PDB entry 4UTB | X-ray diffraction, 3.85 A resolution | chains I and M of the 3 polymer chains in the assembly

[Chain I]
Protein: Broadly neutralizing human antibody EDE2 A11
From: Homo sapiens
Notes: fragment: fab fragment heavy chain, residues 1-263; antibody fragment or engineered binder
Sequence (283 residues; each row starts with the number of its first residue; a row labelled like 82A-82C holds insertion residues (82A, then the next letters in order)):
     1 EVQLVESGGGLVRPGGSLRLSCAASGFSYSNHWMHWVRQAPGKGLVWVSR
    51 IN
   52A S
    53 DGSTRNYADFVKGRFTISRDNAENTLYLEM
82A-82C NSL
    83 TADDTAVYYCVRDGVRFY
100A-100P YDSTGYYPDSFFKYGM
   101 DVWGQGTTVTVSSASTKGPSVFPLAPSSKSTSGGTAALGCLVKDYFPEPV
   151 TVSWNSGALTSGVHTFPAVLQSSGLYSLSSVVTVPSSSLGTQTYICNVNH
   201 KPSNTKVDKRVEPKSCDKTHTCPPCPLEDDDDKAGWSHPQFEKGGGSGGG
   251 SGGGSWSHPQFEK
Unresolved in the structure: 1, 117-118, 127-134, 157-162, 182-194, 214-263
Cystine bridges: Cys22-Cys92, Cys140-Cys196

[Chain M]
Protein: Broadly neutralizing human antibody EDE2 A11
From: Homo sapiens
Notes: fragment: fab fragment light chain, residues -1-213; antibody fragment or engineered binder
Sequence (218 residues; each row starts with the number of its first residue; note: 1 number in that range is skipped by the numbering (no residue carries it; nothing is unmodelled there); a row labelled like 27A-27C holds insertion residues (27A, then the next letters in order); numbers below 1 keep their minus sign (Arg-1 is residue -1)):
    -1 RSQSVLTQPVS
    11 VSGSPGQSITISCTGTS
27A-27C SNA
    28 DTYNLVSWYQQRPGKAPKLMIYEGTKRPSGVSNRFSASKSATAASLTISG
    78 LQPEDEADYYCCSYATSR
   95A T
    96 LVFGGGTKLTVVGQPKAAPSVTLFPPSSEELQANKATLVCLISDFYPGAV
   146 TVAWKADSSPVKAGVETTTPSKQSNNKYAASSYLSLTPEQWKSHRSYSCQ
   196 VTHEGSTVEKTVAPTECS
Unresolved in the structure: -1 to 0, 208-213
Cystine bridges: Cys23-Cys88, Cys135-Cys194

[How chain I and chain M interact]
Contacting residue pairs - 80 pairs, chain I then chain M:
  His35(I) - Leu96(M)
  Val37(I) - Phe98(M)  hydrophobic
  Gln39(I) - Gln38(M)  hydrogen bond
  Gln39(I) - Tyr87(M)
  Gly42(I) - Thr164(M)  hydrogen bond (backbone-side chain)
  Lys43(I) - Tyr87(M)  hydrogen bond (backbone-side chain)
  Lys43(I) - Thr162(M)
  Gly44(I) - Tyr87(M)
  Leu45(I) - Pro44(M)  hydrophobic
  Leu45(I) - Tyr87(M)
  Leu45(I) - Phe98(M)
  Trp47(I) - Thr95A(M)
  Trp47(I) - Leu96(M)
  Trp47(I) - Phe98(M)
  Arg50(I) - Tyr91(M)
  Arg50(I) - Arg95(M)  hydrogen bond (side chain-backbone)
  Asn58(I) - Arg95(M)
  Tyr59(I) - Arg95(M)
  Tyr59(I) - Thr95A(M)
  Tyr91(I) - Gln38(M)
  Tyr91(I) - Ala43(M)  hydrophobic
  Tyr91(I) - Pro44(M)
  Val97(I) - Tyr49(M)  hydrophobic
  Tyr100A(I) - Glu50(M)  hydrogen bond
  Tyr100A(I) - Lys53(M)  hydrogen bond
  Ser100J(I) - Ser94(M)  hydrogen bond
  Phe100K(I) - Leu32(M)
  Phe100K(I) - Tyr91(M)  hydrophobic
  Phe100K(I) - Thr93(M)
  Phe100K(I) - Ser94(M)  hydrogen bond (backbone-backbone)
  Phe100L(I) - Leu32(M)
  Phe100L(I) - Tyr91(M)  hydrogen bond (backbone-side chain)
  Lys100M(I) - Leu32(M)
  Lys100M(I) - Glu50(M)  salt bridge
  Tyr100N(I) - Leu32(M)  hydrogen bond (side chain-backbone)
  Tyr100N(I) - Ser34(M)
  Tyr100N(I) - Tyr36(M)
  Tyr100N(I) - Tyr49(M)
  Tyr100N(I) - Cys89(M)  hydrogen bond (side chain-backbone)
  Tyr100N(I) - Ser90(M)  hydrogen bond (side chain-backbone)
  Tyr100N(I) - Tyr91(M)  hydrophobic
  Met100P(I) - Tyr36(M)  hydrogen bond (backbone-side chain)
  Met100P(I) - Leu46(M)
  Met100P(I) - Cys89(M)  hydrophobic
  Met100P(I) - Phe98(M)  hydrophobic
  Asp101(I) - Leu46(M)
  Trp103(I) - Tyr36(M)  hydrophobic
  Trp103(I) - Pro44(M)
  Gly104(I) - Ala43(M)
  Phe122(I) - Ser122(M)
  Phe122(I) - Glu124(M)
  Phe122(I) - Glu125(M)
  Pro123(I) - Ser122(M)
  Pro123(I) - Glu124(M)
  Leu124(I) - Phe119(M)  hydrophobic
  Ala125(I) - Phe119(M)
  Ala137(I) - Phe119(M)
  Leu141(I) - Val134(M)  hydrophobic
  Leu141(I) - Tyr178(M)  hydrophobic
  Lys143(I) - Glu125(M)
  Lys143(I) - Thr132(M)  hydrogen bond
  Lys143(I) - Ser180(M)
  His164(I) - Gln168(M)
  His164(I) - Ala174(M)
  Phe166(I) - Leu136(M)  hydrophobic
  Phe166(I) - Ala174(M)  hydrophobic
  Phe166(I) - Ala175(M)
  Phe166(I) - Ser176(M)
  Pro167(I) - Thr163(M)
  Pro167(I) - Ser166(M)
  Ala168(I) - Thr163(M)
  Val169(I) - Glu161(M)
  Val169(I) - Tyr178(M)  hydrophobic
  Gln171(I) - Glu161(M)
  Ser172(I) - Glu161(M)  hydrogen bond
  Leu178(I) - Tyr178(M)
  Ser179(I) - Val134(M)
  Ser179(I) - Tyr178(M)  hydrogen bond
  Val181(I) - Leu136(M)  hydrophobic
  Lys209(I) - Glu124(M)  salt bridge
Interface residues without a listed pair, chain I (48 interface residues in all): Val46, Arg57, Asp100I, Gly100O, Leu138, Leu170, Ser177
Interface residues without a listed pair, chain M (44 interface residues in all): Val33, Lys42, Gly99, Gly100, Thr117, Ile137

[In short]
Chain I and chain M form an interface of 48 and 44 residues respectively, with 16 hydrogen bonds and 2 salt
bridges. Among the polar pairs are Lys100M(I)-Glu50(M), Lys209(I)-Glu124(M) and Gln39(I)-Gln38(M).
Chain I is Broadly neutralizing human antibody EDE2 A11 and chain M is Broadly neutralizing human antibody
EDE2 A11, both from Homo sapiens; the structure, Crystal structure of dengue 2 virus envelope glycoprotein in
complex with the Fab fragment of the ..., was determined by X-ray diffraction (same publication as 4UT6, 4UT7,
4UT9 and 4UTC).
